PDB entry 8FOP | electron microscopy, 3.20 A resolution | chains W and X of the 30 polymer chains in the assembly

== Chain W (and X) ==
Molecule: Tail sheath protein
Source organism: Agrobacterium phage Milano
Notes: chain X of this document is another copy of the same molecule, construct and numbering; everything in this record applies to it too
UniProt: A0A482MFS8 (A0A482MFS8_9CAUD); residues 1-503 here = UniProt positions 1-503
Sequence (503 residues; row label = number of the first residue in the row):
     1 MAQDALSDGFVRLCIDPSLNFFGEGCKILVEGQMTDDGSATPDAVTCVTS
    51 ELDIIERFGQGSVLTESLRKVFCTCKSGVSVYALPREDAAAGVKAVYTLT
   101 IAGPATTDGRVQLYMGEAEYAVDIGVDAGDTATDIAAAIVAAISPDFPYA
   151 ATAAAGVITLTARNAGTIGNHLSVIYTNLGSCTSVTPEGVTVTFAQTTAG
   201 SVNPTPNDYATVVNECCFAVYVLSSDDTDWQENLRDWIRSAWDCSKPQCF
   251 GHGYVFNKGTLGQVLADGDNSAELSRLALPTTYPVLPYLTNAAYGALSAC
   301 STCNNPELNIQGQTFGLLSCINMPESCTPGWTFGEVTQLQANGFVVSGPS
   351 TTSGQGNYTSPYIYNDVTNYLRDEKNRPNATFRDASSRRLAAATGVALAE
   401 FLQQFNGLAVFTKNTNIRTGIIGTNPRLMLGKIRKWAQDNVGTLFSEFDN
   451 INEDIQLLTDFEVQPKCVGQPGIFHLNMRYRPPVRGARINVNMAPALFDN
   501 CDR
Unresolved in the structure: 1-4, 99-132, 153-157, 178-199, 351-358, 497-503 (chain X: 1-3, 101-111, 123-129, 153-157, 178-198, 352-355, 501-503)
Cystine bridges: Cys26-Cys303, Cys73-Cys320, Cys75-Cys300, Cys217-Cys249

== How chain W and chain X interact ==
Pairs across the interface (65; chain W residue first):
  Thr211(W) - Thr328(X)  hydrogen bond (backbone-side chain)
  Asn214(W) - Cys327(X)
  Asn214(W) - Thr328(X)
  Asn214(W) - Phe333(X)
  Glu215(W) - Cys327(X)  hydrogen bond (backbone-backbone)
  Glu215(W) - Pro329(X)
  Glu215(W) - Phe333(X)
  Cys216(W) - Ser326(X)
  Cys216(W) - Cys327(X)  disulfide
  Lys246(W) - Phe333(X)
  Ala380(W) - Leu497(X)
  Thr381(W) - Pro495(X)
  Thr381(W) - Ala496(X)
  Thr381(W) - Leu497(X)
  Phe382(W) - Pro495(X)  hydrophobic
  Thr394(W) - Met493(X)
  Leu398(W) - Val491(X)  hydrophobic
  Leu402(W) - Ile489(X)  hydrophobic
  Phe405(W) - Gly486(X)
  Gly407(W) - Arg485(X)  hydrogen bond (backbone-side chain)
  Leu408(W) - Arg485(X)
  Leu408(W) - Gly486(X)  hydrogen bond (backbone-backbone)
  Ala409(W) - Val484(X)
  Val410(W) - Val484(X)  hydrogen bond (backbone-backbone)
  Phe411(W) - Glu447(X)
  Thr412(W) - Glu447(X)
  Asn414(W) - Glu447(X)
  Asn414(W) - Phe448(X)  hydrogen bond (side chain-backbone)
  Thr415(W) - Glu447(X)  hydrogen bond (backbone-side chain)
  Arg418(W) - Asp439(X)
  Arg418(W) - Val441(X)
  Ser446(W) - Phe498(X)
  Glu447(W) - Phe498(X)
  Phe448(W) - Phe498(X)
  Asp449(W) - Asn500(X)
  Pro471(W) - Val484(X)
  Gly472(W) - Val484(X)
  Gly472(W) - Arg485(X)
  Gly472(W) - Ala487(X)  hydrogen bond (backbone-backbone)
  Gly472(W) - Arg488(X)
  Ile473(W) - Arg488(X)
  Ile473(W) - Asn490(X)
  Phe474(W) - Arg488(X)  hydrogen bond (backbone-backbone)
  Phe474(W) - Ile489(X)
  Phe474(W) - Asn490(X)
  His475(W) - Ile489(X)  hydrogen bond (backbone-backbone)
  His475(W) - Asn490(X)
  Leu476(W) - Ile489(X)
  Leu476(W) - Asn490(X)  hydrogen bond (backbone-backbone)
  Leu476(W) - Val491(X)
  Leu476(W) - Asn492(X)  hydrogen bond (backbone-backbone)
  Asn477(W) - Asn492(X)
  Met478(W) - Asn492(X)  hydrogen bond (backbone-backbone)
  Met478(W) - Met493(X)
  Met478(W) - Ala494(X)  hydrogen bond (backbone-backbone)
  Arg479(W) - Ala494(X)
  Tyr480(W) - Met493(X)  hydrophobic
  Tyr480(W) - Ala494(X)
  Tyr480(W) - Pro495(X)
  Tyr480(W) - Ala496(X)  hydrogen bond (backbone-backbone)
  Arg481(W) - Ala496(X)
  Arg481(W) - Phe498(X)
  Pro482(W) - Ala496(X)
  Pro482(W) - Leu497(X)  hydrophobic
  Val484(W) - Phe498(X)  hydrophobic
Also at the interface, not in a pair above, chain W (42 interface residues in all): Val45, Val212, Gly395, Ile421
Also at the interface, not in a pair above, chain X (28 interface residues in all): Gln438, Gly442, Arg481
Cross-chain cystine bridges: Cys216(W)-Cys327(X)

== In short ==
The interface between chain W and chain X involves 42 residues on one side and 28 on the other; the contacts
include 1 disulfide bond and 15 hydrogen bonds. Polar pairs include Thr211(W)-Thr328(X), Gly407(W)-Arg485(X)
and Asn414(W)-Phe448(X).
Both chains are Tail sheath protein (Agrobacterium phage Milano). Entry 8FOP (Structure of Agrobacterium
tumefaciens bacteriophage Milano curved tail) was determined by electron microscopy (same publication as 8FQC,
8FOU and 8FOY).
